3N5I - chains A and D of the 4 polymer chains in the assembly; structure by X-ray diffraction, 1.80 A resolution.

[Chain A (and D)]
Protein: Beta-peptidyl aminopeptidase
Source organism: Sphingosinicella xenopeptidilytica
Notes: chain D of this document is another copy of the same molecule, construct and numbering; everything in this record applies to it too
UniProt: Q52VH2 (Q52VH2_9SPHN); residues 1-373 here correspond to UniProt positions 30-402 (UniProt number = residue number + 29)
Sequence (373 residues; numbered 1 to 373; the number before each row is that of its first residue):
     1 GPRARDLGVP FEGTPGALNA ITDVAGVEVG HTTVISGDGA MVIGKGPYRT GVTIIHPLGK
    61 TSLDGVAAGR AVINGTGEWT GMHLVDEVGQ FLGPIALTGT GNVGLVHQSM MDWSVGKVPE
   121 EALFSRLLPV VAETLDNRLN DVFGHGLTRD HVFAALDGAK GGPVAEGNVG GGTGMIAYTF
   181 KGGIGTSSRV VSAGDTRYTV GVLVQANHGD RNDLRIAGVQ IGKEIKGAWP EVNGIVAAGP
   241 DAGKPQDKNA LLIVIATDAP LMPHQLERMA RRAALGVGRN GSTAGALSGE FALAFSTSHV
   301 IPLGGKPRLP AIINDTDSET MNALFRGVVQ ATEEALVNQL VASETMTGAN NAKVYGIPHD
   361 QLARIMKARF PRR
Unresolved in the structure: 237-247, 372-373 (chain D: 372-373)
Differences from the reference sequence: engineered mutation Ala250 (Ser279 in Q52VH2)
UniProt features mapped onto this chain:
  - active site (Proton donor/acceptor): Ser288, Glu290
Reported in the primary citation:
  - catalytic residues: Glu133, Leu135, Asn207, Ser288, Glu290 (proposed by the authors, not directly observed)
  - conformationally variable residues (loop rearrangement): Glu231 to Asn249
  - mutagenesis - K248A, N249A: unchanged catalytic activity
  - mutagenesis - E133A: abolished catalytic activity
  - mutagenesis - S288A, E290A: decreased catalytic activity

[Chain A / chain D interface]
Contacting residue pairs - 32 pairs, chain A then chain D:
  Glu87(A) - His264(D)
  Glu87(A) - Arg268(D)  salt bridge
  Glu87(A) - Arg271(D)  salt bridge
  Val88(A) - His264(D)  hydrogen bond (backbone-side chain)
  Val88(A) - Arg268(D)
  Val88(A) - Asp315(D)
  Gln90(A) - Asn314(D)  hydrogen bond
  Gln90(A) - Thr316(D)
  Met262(A) - Met262(D)  hydrophobic
  Pro263(A) - His264(D)
  His264(A) - Glu87(D)
  His264(A) - Val88(D)  hydrogen bond (side chain-backbone)
  His264(A) - Pro263(D)
  Arg268(A) - Glu87(D)  salt bridge
  Arg268(A) - Val88(D)
  Arg271(A) - Glu87(D)  salt bridge
  Ile301(A) - Asn314(D)
  Pro302(A) - Asn314(D)
  Gly305(A) - Asn314(D)  hydrogen bond (backbone-side chain)
  Lys306(A) - Ile312(D)
  Pro307(A) - Ile312(D)
  Pro307(A) - Asn314(D)
  Leu309(A) - Ile312(D)  hydrophobic
  Ile312(A) - Pro307(D)
  Ile313(A) - Pro307(D)
  Asn314(A) - Gln90(D)  hydrogen bond
  Asn314(A) - Ile301(D)
  Asn314(A) - Pro302(D)
  Asn314(A) - Gly305(D)  hydrogen bond (side chain-backbone)
  Asn314(A) - Pro307(D)
  Asp315(A) - Val88(D)
  Thr316(A) - Gln90(D)
Other interface residues (no listed pair), chain A (22 interface residues in all): Gly89, His299, Gly304
Other interface residues (no listed pair), chain D (22 interface residues in all): Gly89, His299, Gly304, Lys306, Leu309, Ile313

[In short]
Chain A and chain D each contribute 22 residues to their interface; the contacts include 6 hydrogen bonds and
4 salt bridges. Polar contacts include Glu87(A)-Arg268(D), Glu87(A)-Arg271(D) and Val88(A)-His264(D). The
paper reports catalytic residues Glu133(A), Leu135(A) and Asn207(A) among others; S288A and E290A of chain A
reduce catalytic activity; 5 substitutions were tested in all.
Chain A and chain D are both Beta-peptidyl aminopeptidase (Sphingosinicella xenopeptidilytica); the structure,
Crystal structure of the precursor (S250A mutant) of the N-terminal beta-aminopeptidase BapA, was determined
by X-ray diffraction (same publication as 3N2W and 3N33).
